9G4T - chain A; structure by electron microscopy, 2.51 A resolution.

== Chain A ==
Molecule: Immunoglobulin G-binding protein G, Carboxysome shell carbonic anhydrase
Source organism: Streptococcus sp. 'group G'
Notes: EC 4.2.1.1
UniProtKB: chimeric construct of P06654, O85042: residues -69 to -16 from P06654 (SPG1_STRSG) positions 229-282 (UniProt number = residue number + 298); residues 2-514 from O85042 positions 2-514 (same numbers)
Chain sequence (614 residues; each row starts with the number of its first residue; numbers below 1 keep their minus sign (Met-99 is residue -99)):
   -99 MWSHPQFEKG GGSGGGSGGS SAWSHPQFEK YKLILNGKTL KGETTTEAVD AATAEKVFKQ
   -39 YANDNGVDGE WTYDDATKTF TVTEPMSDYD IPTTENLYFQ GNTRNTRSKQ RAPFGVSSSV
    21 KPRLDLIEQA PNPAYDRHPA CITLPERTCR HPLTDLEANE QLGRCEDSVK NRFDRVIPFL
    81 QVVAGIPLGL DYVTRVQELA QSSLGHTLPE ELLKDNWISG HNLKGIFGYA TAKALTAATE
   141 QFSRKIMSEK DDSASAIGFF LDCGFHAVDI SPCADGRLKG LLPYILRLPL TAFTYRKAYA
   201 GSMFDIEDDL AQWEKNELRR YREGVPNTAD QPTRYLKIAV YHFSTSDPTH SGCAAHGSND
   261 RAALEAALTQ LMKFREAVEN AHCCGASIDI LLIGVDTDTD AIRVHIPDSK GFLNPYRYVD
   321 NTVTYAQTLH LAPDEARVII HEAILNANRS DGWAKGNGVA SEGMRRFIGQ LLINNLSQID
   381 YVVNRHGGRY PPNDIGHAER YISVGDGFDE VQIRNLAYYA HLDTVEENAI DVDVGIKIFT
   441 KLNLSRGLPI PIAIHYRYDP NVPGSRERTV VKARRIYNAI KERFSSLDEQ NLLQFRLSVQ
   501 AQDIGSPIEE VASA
Unresolved in the structure: -99 to 47, 144-153
Differences from the reference sequence: initiating methionine (-99); expression tag (-98 to -70); linker (-15 to 1)
Bound ions: Zn2+: Cys173, His242, Cys253
UniProt features mapped onto this chain:
  - active site: Asp175 (Proton acceptor)
  - binding site (Zn(2+)): Cys173, His242, Cys253
What the authors report for this chain:
  - Zn2+ coordination: Cys173, His242, Cys253
  - contacts within the chain: Tyr92-Asn116 (hydrogen bond)

== Summary ==
Cys173, His242 and Cys253 form the Zn2+ site. From UniProt: active-site residue Asp175 and 3 Zn2+-binding
residues. The paper reports Zn2+ coordination by Cys173, His242 and Cys253; contacts within the chain
involving Tyr92 and Asn116.
Chain A is Immunoglobulin G-binding protein G, Carboxysome shell carbonic anhydrase (Streptococcus sp. 'group
G'); the structure, Beta carbonic anhydrase CsoSCA from the Halothiobacillus neapolitanus alpha-carboxysome,
was determined by electron microscopy, deposited together with 9GVC and 9GW1.
